PDB entry 8IJA | electron microscopy, 2.69 A resolution | chains C and B of the 5 polymer chains in the assembly

# Chain C
Molecule: Guanine nucleotide-binding protein G(i) subunit alpha-1
Organism: Homo sapiens
Reference sequence: P63096 (GNAI1_HUMAN); residue numbers follow UniProt; this construct covers 4-354
Chain sequence (351 residues; numbered 4 to 354; the number before each row is that of its first residue):
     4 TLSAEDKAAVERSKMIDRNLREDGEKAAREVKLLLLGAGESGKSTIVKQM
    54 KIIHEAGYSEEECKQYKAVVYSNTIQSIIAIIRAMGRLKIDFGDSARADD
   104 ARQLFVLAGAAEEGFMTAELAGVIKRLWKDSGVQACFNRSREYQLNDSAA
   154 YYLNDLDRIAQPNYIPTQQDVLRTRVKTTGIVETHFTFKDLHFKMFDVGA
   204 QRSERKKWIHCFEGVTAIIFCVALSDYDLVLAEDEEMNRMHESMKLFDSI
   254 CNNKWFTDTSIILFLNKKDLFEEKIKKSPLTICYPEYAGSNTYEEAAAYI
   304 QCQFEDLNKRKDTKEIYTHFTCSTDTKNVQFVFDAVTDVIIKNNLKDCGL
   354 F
Unresolved in the structure: 54-181, 234-240
Construct notes: engineered mutation Ala203 (Gly in P63096), Ser326 (Ala in P63096)

# Chain B
Molecule: Guanine nucleotide-binding protein G(I)/G(S)/G(T) subunit beta-1
Organism: Homo sapiens
Reference sequence: P62873 (GBB1_HUMAN); residues 4-340 here = UniProt positions 4-340
Chain sequence (337 residues; row label = number of the first residue in the row):
     4 LDQLRQEAEQLKNQIRDARKACADATLSQITNNIDPVGRIQMRTRRTLRG
    54 HLAKIYAMHWGTDSRLLVSASQDGKLIIWDSYTTNKVHAIPLRSSWVMTC
   104 AYAPSGNYVACGGLDNICSIYNLKTREGNVRVSRELAGHTGYLSCCRFLD
   154 DNQIVTSSGDTTCALWDIETGQQTTTFTGHTGDVMSLSLAPDTRLFVSGA
   204 CDASAKLWDVREGMCRQTFTGHESDINAICFFPNGNAFATGSDDATCRLF
   254 DLRADQELMTYSHDNIICGITSVSFSKSGRLLLAGYDDFNCNVWDALKAD
   304 RAGVLAGHDNRVSCLGVTDDGMAVATGSWDSFLKIWN

# Interface between chain C and chain B
Contacting residue pairs (51; chain C residue first):
  Val13(C) with Asn88(B)
  Arg15(C) with Val90(B), hydrogen bond (side chain-backbone); His91(B)
  Ser16(C) with Asn88(B); Lys89(B), hydrogen bond (side chain-backbone)
  Ile19(C) with Lys89(B); Val90(B); Ala92(B), hydrophobic
  Asp20(C) with Lys89(B), salt bridge
  Leu23(C) with Leu55(B); Lys78(B); Ile80(B), hydrophobic; Lys89(B)
  Asp26(C) with Lys78(B), salt bridge
  Gly27(C) with Leu55(B)
  Lys35(C) with Trp99(B)
  Thr182(C) with Asn119(B), hydrogen bond
  Gly183(C) with Leu117(B); Asn119(B)
  Ile184(C) with Trp99(B); Leu117(B), hydrogen bond (backbone-backbone)
  Glu186(C) with Trp99(B)
  Phe199(C) with Trp99(B), hydrophobic
  Gln204(C) with Leu117(B), hydrogen bond (side chain-backbone); Asn119(B), hydrogen bond; Tyr145(B)
  Ser206(C) with Tyr145(B); Gly162(B); Asp186(B)
  Glu207(C) with Asp186(B), hydrogen bond (backbone-side chain)
  Lys209(C) with Asp228(B), salt bridge
  Lys210(C) with Met101(B); Tyr145(B); Met188(B); Cys204(B); Asp228(B), salt bridge; Asn230(B), hydrogen bond; Asp246(B), salt bridge
  Trp211(C) with Leu117(B), hydrophobic; Tyr145(B)
  His213(C) with Lys57(B), hydrogen bond (backbone-side chain); Tyr59(B), hydrogen bond; Trp332(B)
  Cys214(C) with Tyr59(B), hydrogen bond; Gln75(B); Trp99(B)
  Phe215(C) with Trp99(B), hydrophobic; Leu117(B), hydrophobic
  Glu216(C) with Lys57(B), salt bridge
  Trp258(C) with Arg314(B); Trp332(B), hydrophobic
Interface residues without a listed pair, chain C (26 interface residues in all): Ala12
Interface residues without a listed pair, chain B (30 interface residues in all): Gly53, Thr87, Asp118, His142, Gly144

# Summary
26 residues of chain C and 30 residues of chain B are in contact; the contacts include 11 hydrogen bonds and 6
salt bridges. Polar contacts include Asp20(C)-Lys89(B), Asp26(C)-Lys78(B) and Lys209(C)-Asp228(B).
Chain C is Guanine nucleotide-binding protein G(i) subunit alpha-1 and chain B is Guanine nucleotide-binding
protein G(I)/G(S)/G(T) subunit beta-1, both from Homo sapiens; the structure, Cryo-EM structure of human
HCAR2-Gi complex with niacin, was determined by electron microscopy together with 8IJ3, 8IJB and 8IJD from the
same study.
